Entry 1INL (X-ray diffraction, 1.50 A resolution); this record covers chains A and B of the 4 polymer chains in the assembly.

== Chain A (and B) ==
Molecule: Spermidine synthase
From: Thermotoga maritima
Notes: EC 2.5.1.16; chain B of this document is another copy of the same molecule, construct and numbering; everything in this record applies to it too
UniProt: Q9WZC2 (SPEE_THEMA); residues 1-296 here = UniProt positions 1-296
Amino-acid sequence (296 residues; numbered 1 to 296; the number before each row is that of its first residue):
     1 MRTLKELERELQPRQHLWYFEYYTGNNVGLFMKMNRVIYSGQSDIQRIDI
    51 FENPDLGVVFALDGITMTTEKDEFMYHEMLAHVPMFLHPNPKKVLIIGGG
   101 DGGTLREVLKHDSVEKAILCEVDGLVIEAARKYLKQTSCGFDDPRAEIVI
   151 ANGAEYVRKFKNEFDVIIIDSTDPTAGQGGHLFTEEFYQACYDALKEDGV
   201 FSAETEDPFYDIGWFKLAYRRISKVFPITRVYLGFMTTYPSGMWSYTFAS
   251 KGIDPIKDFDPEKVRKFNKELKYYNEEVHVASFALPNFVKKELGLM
Disordered / not traced: 1, 172-181 (chain B: 1, 177-180)
Swiss-Prot annotation at these positions:
  - active site: Asp170 (Proton acceptor)
  - binding site (S-methyl-5'-thioadenosine): Gln46, Glu121, Asn152, Gly153
  - binding site (spermidine): His77, Asp101, Asp170 to Asp173
  - mutagenesis: Tyr76 (Y76F: Reduces enzyme activity about 1000-fold), Asp101 (D101I: Reduces enzyme activity over 10000-fold), Asp170 (D170A: Reduces enzyme activity over 10000-fold), Asp173 (D173A: Reduces enzyme activity about 500-fold)
Reported in the primary citation:
  - conformationally variable residues (order/disorder transition): Ser171 to Gly180
  - specificity-determining residues: Asp101 (proposed by the authors, not directly observed)
  - catalytic residues: Tyr76, Asp170, Ser171 (proposed by the authors, not directly observed)

== Chain A / chain B interface ==
Residue-residue contacts (72):
  Arg2(A) - Glu128(B)
  Leu4(A) - Leu125(B)  hydrophobic
  Leu4(A) - Glu128(B)
  Leu4(A) - Ala129(B)
  Leu4(A) - Lys132(B)
  Leu7(A) - Gln42(B)
  Leu7(A) - Ser43(B)
  Leu7(A) - Gly124(B)
  Leu7(A) - Leu125(B)
  Glu8(A) - Tyr39(B)  hydrogen bond
  Glu8(A) - Gln42(B)
  Arg9(A) - Gln42(B)  hydrogen bond (backbone-backbone)
  Arg9(A) - Ser43(B)
  Arg9(A) - Asp44(B)  salt bridge
  Glu10(A) - Gln42(B)
  Leu11(A) - Ser40(B)
  Leu11(A) - Gly41(B)
  Leu11(A) - Gln42(B)
  Leu11(A) - Arg47(B)
  Gln12(A) - Gln42(B)  hydrogen bond (backbone-side chain)
  Gln12(A) - Arg47(B)  hydrogen bond (backbone-side chain)
  Arg14(A) - Asp63(B)  salt bridge
  Gln15(A) - Tyr22(B)
  His16(A) - Trp18(B)
  His16(A) - Tyr19(B)
  His16(A) - Phe20(B)  hydrogen bond (backbone-backbone)
  His16(A) - Arg47(B)
  His16(A) - Asp49(B)  salt bridge
  His16(A) - Gly64(B)
  Leu17(A) - Trp18(B)
  Leu17(A) - Met34(B)  hydrophobic
  Leu17(A) - Arg47(B)
  Leu17(A) - Asp49(B)
  Trp18(A) - His16(B)
  Trp18(A) - Leu17(B)
  Trp18(A) - Trp18(B)  hydrogen bond (backbone-backbone)
  Trp18(A) - Phe20(B)
  Tyr19(A) - His16(B)
  Phe20(A) - His16(B)  hydrogen bond (backbone-backbone)
  Phe20(A) - Trp18(B)
  Phe20(A) - Phe20(B)  hydrophobic
  Tyr22(A) - Gln15(B)
  Met34(A) - Leu17(B)  hydrophobic
  Met34(A) - Met34(B)  hydrophobic
  Asn35(A) - Arg47(B)  hydrogen bond (backbone-side chain)
  Val37(A) - Val37(B)  hydrophobic
  Tyr39(A) - Leu4(B)
  Tyr39(A) - Glu8(B)  hydrogen bond
  Ser40(A) - Leu11(B)
  Gly41(A) - Leu11(B)
  Gln42(A) - Leu7(B)
  Gln42(A) - Glu8(B)
  Gln42(A) - Arg9(B)  hydrogen bond (backbone-backbone)
  Gln42(A) - Glu10(B)
  Gln42(A) - Leu11(B)
  Gln42(A) - Gln12(B)  hydrogen bond (side chain-backbone)
  Ser43(A) - Leu7(B)
  Ser43(A) - Arg9(B)
  Asp44(A) - Arg9(B)  salt bridge
  Arg47(A) - Leu11(B)
  Arg47(A) - Gln12(B)  hydrogen bond (side chain-backbone)
  Arg47(A) - His16(B)
  Arg47(A) - Leu17(B)
  Arg47(A) - Asn35(B)  hydrogen bond (side chain-backbone)
  Asp49(A) - His16(B)  salt bridge
  Asp49(A) - Leu17(B)
  Asp63(A) - Arg14(B)  salt bridge
  Gly64(A) - His16(B)
  Gly124(A) - Leu7(B)
  Leu125(A) - Leu4(B)
  Leu125(A) - Leu7(B)
  Glu128(A) - Leu4(B)
Other interface residues (no listed pair), chain A (35 interface residues in all): Thr3, Pro13, Lys132
Other interface residues (no listed pair), chain B (35 interface residues in all): Pro13, Asn26

== In short ==
Chain A and chain B each contribute 35 residues to their interface, with 13 hydrogen bonds and 6 salt bridges.
Among the polar pairs are Arg9(A)-Asp44(B), Arg14(A)-Asp63(B) and His16(A)-Asp49(B). From the paper: catalytic
residues Tyr76(A), Asp170(A) and Ser171(A); the specificity determinant Asp101(A).
Both chains are Spermidine synthase (Thermotoga maritima). Entry 1INL (Crystal Structure of Spermidine
Synthase from Thermotoga Maritima) was determined by X-ray diffraction together with 1JQ3 from the same study.
